Entry 4J16 (X-ray diffraction, 2.41 A resolution); this record covers chains B and C of the 3 polymer chains in the assembly.

Chain B:
Molecule: NAD/NADP transhydrogenase alpha subunit 1
Source organism: Thermus thermophilus
Notes: EC 1.6.1.2
UniProtKB: Q72GR8 (Q72GR8_THET2); residues 1-375 here = UniProt positions 1-375
Chain sequence (381 residues; row label = number of the first residue in the row; numbers below 1 keep their minus sign (His-5 is residue -5)):
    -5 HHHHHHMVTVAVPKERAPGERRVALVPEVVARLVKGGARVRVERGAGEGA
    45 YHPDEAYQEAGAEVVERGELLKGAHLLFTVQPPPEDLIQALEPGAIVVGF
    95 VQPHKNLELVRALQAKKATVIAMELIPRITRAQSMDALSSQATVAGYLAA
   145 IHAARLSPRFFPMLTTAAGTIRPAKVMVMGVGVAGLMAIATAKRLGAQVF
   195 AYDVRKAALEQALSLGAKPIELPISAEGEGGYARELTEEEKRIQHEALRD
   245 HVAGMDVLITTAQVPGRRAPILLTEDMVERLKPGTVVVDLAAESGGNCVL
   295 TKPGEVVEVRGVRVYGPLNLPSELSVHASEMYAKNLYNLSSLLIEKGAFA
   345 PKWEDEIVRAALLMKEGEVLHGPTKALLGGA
Not modelled in the structure: -5 to 0, 223-226, 374-375
Sequence notes: expression tag (-5 to 0)
Residues lining bound ligands: NAD (nicotinamide-adenine-dinucleotide): Arg122, Ile123, Thr124, Gln127, Ser133, Gly174, Val175, Gly176, Val177, Ala178, Tyr196, Asp197, Val198, Arg199, Ala202, Gln205, Leu230, Gln238, Thr255, Ala256, Gln257, Val258, Pro264, Leu266

Chain C:
Molecule: NAD(P) transhydrogenase subunit beta
Source organism: Thermus thermophilus
Notes: EC 1.6.1.2; fragment: Domain III
UniProtKB: Q72GS0 (Q72GS0_THET2); residues 266-450 here = UniProt positions 266-450
Chain sequence (185 residues; row label = number of the first residue in the row):
   266 VEQEAGEVKGSLKPIDVEDAAVMLAYAGKVVFVPGYGMALSQAQHKLKEL
   316 ADLLEARGVEVKFAIHPVAGRMPGHMNVLLAEAGVDYDKLKDLEEINPEF
   366 PTVDVAVVIGANDVVNPAARRPGSPLYGMPILDVDKAKNVIVIKRGQGKG
   416 FAGVENELFYAENTRMLYGDAQKVLTELIQALKRL
Not modelled in the structure: 266-273
Residues lining bound ligands: NADP (NAP; NADP nicotinamide-adenine-dinucleotide phosphate): Gly300, Tyr301, Gly302, Leu305, Ser306, Val333, Ala334, Gly335, Arg336, Met337, Pro338, Gly375, Ala376, Asn377, Asp378, Val379, Ile408, Lys409, Arg410, Gly411, Gln412, Gly413, Lys414, Gly415, Phe416, Ala417, Gly434, Asp435, Ala436

Interface between chain B and chain C:
Pairs across the interface (15; chain B residue first):
  Met157(B) with Asn342(C); Tyr352(C), hydrophobic; Leu355(C), hydrophobic
  Thr159(B) with Ile330(C); Pro332(C); Gly339(C), hydrogen bond (backbone-backbone); Asn342(C), hydrogen bond
  Thr160(B) with Pro332(C); Pro338(C)
  Ala161(B) with Pro332(C), hydrogen bond (backbone-backbone); Val333(C), hydrophobic
  Thr164(B) with Asp357(C), hydrogen bond
  Pro167(B) with Tyr352(C), hydrophobic
  Gly190(B) with Tyr352(C), hydrogen bond (backbone-side chain)
  Gln192(B) with Tyr352(C)
Also at the interface, not in a pair above, chain B (11 interface residues in all): Pro156, Leu158, Ala191
Also at the interface, not in a pair above, chain C (11 interface residues in all): His331, Val343

Summary:
Chain B and chain C each contribute 11 residues to their interface, with 5 hydrogen bonds. Polar contacts
include Thr159(B)-Asn342(C), Thr164(B)-Asp357(C) and Gly190(B)-Tyr352(C). Bound to chain B: NAD. Bound to
chain C: NADP.
Chain B is NAD/NADP transhydrogenase alpha subunit 1 and chain C is NAD(P) transhydrogenase subunit beta, both
from Thermus thermophilus; the structure, Crystal structure of Thermus thermophilus transhydrogenase
heterotrimeric complex of the Alpha1 subunit dimer with the NADP ..., was determined by X-ray diffraction.
